Entry 8Y9S (X-ray diffraction, 2.88 A resolution); this record covers chains A and B.

== Chain A ==
Molecule: Albumin
Organism: Homo sapiens
Reference sequence: P02768 (ALBU_HUMAN); residues -5 to 585 here correspond to UniProt positions 19-609 (UniProt number = residue number + 24)
Chain sequence (591 residues; row label = number of the first residue in the row; numbers below 1 keep their minus sign (Arg-5 is residue -5)):
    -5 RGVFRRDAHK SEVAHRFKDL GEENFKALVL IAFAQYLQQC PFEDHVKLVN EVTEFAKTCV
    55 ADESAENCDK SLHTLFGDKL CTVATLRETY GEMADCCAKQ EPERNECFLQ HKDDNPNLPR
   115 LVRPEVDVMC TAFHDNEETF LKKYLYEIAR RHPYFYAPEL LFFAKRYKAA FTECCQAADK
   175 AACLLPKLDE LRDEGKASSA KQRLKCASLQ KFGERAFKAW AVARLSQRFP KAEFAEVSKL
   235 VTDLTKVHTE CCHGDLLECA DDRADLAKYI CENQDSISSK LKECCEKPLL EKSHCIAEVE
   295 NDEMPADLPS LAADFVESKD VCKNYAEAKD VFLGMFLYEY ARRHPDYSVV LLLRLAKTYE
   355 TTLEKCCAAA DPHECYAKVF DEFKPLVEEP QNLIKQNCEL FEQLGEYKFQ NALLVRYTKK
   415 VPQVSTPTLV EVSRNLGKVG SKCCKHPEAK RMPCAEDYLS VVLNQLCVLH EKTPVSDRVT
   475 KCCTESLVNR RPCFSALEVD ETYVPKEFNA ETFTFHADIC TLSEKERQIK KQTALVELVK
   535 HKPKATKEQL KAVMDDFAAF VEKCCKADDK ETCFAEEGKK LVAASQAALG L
Disordered / not traced: -5 to 2, 78, 83-86, 97-98, 110, 170-175, 178, 585
Disulfides: Cys53-Cys62, Cys75-Cys91, Cys90-Cys101, Cys124-Cys169, Cys168-Cys177, Cys200-Cys246, Cys245-Cys253, Cys265-Cys279, Cys316-Cys361, Cys360-Cys369, Cys392-Cys438, Cys437-Cys448, Cys461-Cys477, Cys514-Cys559, Cys558-Cys567
Swiss-Prot annotation at these positions:
  - binding site (Cu cation): His3
  - binding site (Ca(2+)): Glu6, Asp13, Glu244, Asp249, Glu252, Asp255, Asp259
  - binding site (Zn(2+)): His67, His247, Asp249
  - binding site ((4Z,15Z)-bilirubin IXalpha): Lys240
  - site: Lys4 (Not glycated), Lys20 (Not glycated), Lys41 (Not glycated), Lys64 (Not glycated), Lys73 (Not glycated), Lys93 (Not glycated), Lys106 (Not glycated), Lys136 (Not glycated), Lys159 (Not glycated), Lys174 (Not glycated), Lys181 (Not glycated), Lys190 (Not glycated), Lys195 (Not glycated), Lys199 (Aspirin-acetylated lysine), Lys205 (Not glycated), Lys212 (Not glycated), Lys240 (Not glycated), Lys262 (Not glycated), Lys274 (Not glycated), Lys286 (Not glycated) and 18 more in UniProt
  - modified residue: Ser5 (Phosphoserine), Ser58 (Phosphoserine), Ser65 (Phosphoserine), Thr83 (Phosphothreonine), Lys205 (N6-succinyllysine), Ser273 (Phosphoserine), Ser419 (Phosphoserine), Thr420 (Phosphothreonine), Thr422 (Phosphothreonine), Lys436 (N6-succinyllysine), Ser489 (Phosphoserine), Lys519 (N6-succinyllysine), Lys534 (N6-methyllysine), Lys564 (N6-succinyllysine)
  - glycosylation: Lys12 (N-linked (Glc) (glycation) lysine), Lys51 (N-linked (Glc) (glycation) lysine), Lys137 (N-linked (Glc) (glycation) lysine), Lys162 (N-linked (Glc) (glycation) lysine), Lys199 (N-linked (Glc) (glycation) lysine), Lys225 (N-linked (Glc) (glycation) lysine), Lys233 (N-linked (Glc) (glycation) lysine), Lys276 (N-linked (Glc) (glycation) lysine), Lys281 (N-linked (Glc) (glycation) lysine), Lys313 (N-linked (Glc) (glycation) lysine), Lys317 (N-linked (Glc) (glycation) lysine), Asn318 (N-linked (GlcNAc...) asparagine), Lys323 (N-linked (Glc) (glycation) lysine), Lys351 (N-linked (Glc) (glycation) lysine), Lys378 (N-linked (Glc) (glycation) lysine), Lys413 (N-linked (Glc) (glycation) lysine), Lys439 (N-linked (Glc) (glycation) lysine), Lys444 (N-linked (Glc) (glycation) lysine), Asp494 (N-linked (GlcNAc...) asparagine), Lys525 (N-linked (Glc) (glycation) lysine) and 4 more in UniProt

== Chain B ==
Molecule: nanobody MY6321
Organism: Vicugna pacos
Notes: antibody fragment or engineered binder
Chain sequence (122 residues; row label = number of the first residue in the row):
     1 EVQLVESGGG LVQPGGSLRL SCTASGYMSS TYYMAWFRQP PGKGLEGVAL ISPYGGATNY
    61 ADSVKGRFTI SRDNAKNTLY LQMNSLKPED TARYYCAAGS TLTMVVANYR YWGQGTLVTV
   121 SS
Disulfides: Cys22-Cys96

== Chain A / chain B interface ==
Contacting residue pairs (34):
  Lys225(A) with Ser100(B), hydrogen bond (backbone-side chain)
  Glu227(A) with Tyr32(B), hydrogen bond; Arg110(B), salt bridge; Tyr111(B)
  Phe228(A) with Thr31(B)
  Ala229(A) with Tyr27(B); Met28(B), hydrophobic; Tyr32(B), hydrophobic
  Ser232(A) with Tyr27(B), hydrogen bond; Met28(B)
  Lys233(A) with Tyr27(B)
  Ser270(A) with Arg110(B), hydrogen bond
  Pro299(A) with Thr101(B)
  Ala300(A) with Thr103(B)
  Asp301(A) with Thr101(B); Leu102(B), hydrogen bond (backbone-backbone); Thr103(B), hydrogen bond
  Pro303(A) with Tyr33(B); Ala57(B), hydrophobic; Leu102(B), hydrophobic
  Ala307(A) with Gly56(B)
  Asp308(A) with Ser52(B), hydrogen bond; Pro53(B); Tyr54(B), hydrogen bond (side chain-backbone); Gly55(B); Gly56(B), hydrogen bond (side chain-backbone); Ala57(B)
  Asn318(A) with Tyr54(B)
  Phe326(A) with Tyr54(B)
  Met329(A) with Thr31(B); Tyr54(B)
  Glu333(A) with Tyr33(B), hydrogen bond
  Arg336(A) with Tyr33(B); Ser100(B), hydrogen bond (side chain-backbone)
Also at the interface, not in a pair above, chain A (25 interface residues in all): Ala226, Leu302, Phe309, Ser312, Val325, Tyr332, Arg337

== Summary ==
Chain A and chain B form an interface of 25 and 17 residues respectively; the contacts include 11 hydrogen
bonds and 1 salt bridge. Among the polar pairs are Glu227(A)-Arg110(B), Lys225(A)-Ser100(B) and
Glu227(A)-Tyr32(B).
Chain A is Albumin (Homo sapiens) and chain B is nanobody MY6321 (Vicugna pacos); the structure, Crystal
structure of nanobody MY6321 bound to human serum albumin (HSA), was determined by X-ray diffraction.
